9ITY - chains X and U of the 16 polymer chains in the assembly; structure by electron microscopy, 4.95 A resolution (low resolution: residue-level contacts below are approximate; hydrogen-bond / salt-bridge calls are withheld).

[Chain X (and U)]
Molecule: ATP synthase subunit b
Organism: Chloroflexus aurantiacus J-10-fl
Notes: chain U of this document is another copy of the same molecule, construct and numbering; everything in this record applies to it too
UniProt: A9WGS8 (ATPF_CHLAA); residues 1-164 here = UniProt positions 1-164
Amino-acid sequence (164 residues; numbered 1 to 164; the number before each row is that of its first residue):
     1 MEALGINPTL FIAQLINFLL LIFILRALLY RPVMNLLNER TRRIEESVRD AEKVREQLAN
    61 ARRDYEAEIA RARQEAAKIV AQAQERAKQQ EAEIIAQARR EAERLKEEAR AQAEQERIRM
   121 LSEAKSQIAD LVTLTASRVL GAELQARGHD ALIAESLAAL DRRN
Disordered / not traced: 1-4, 157-164 (chain U: 1-7, 161-164)

[Chain X / chain U interface]
Contacting residue pairs - 28 pairs, chain X then chain U:
  Glu46(X) with Ala51(U); Val54(U)
  Arg49(X) with Leu58(U)
  Asp50(X) with Val54(U)
  Lys53(X) with Gln57(U); Leu58(U)
  Asn60(X) with Tyr65(U)
  Asp64(X) with Glu68(U); Ala72(U)
  Ala67(X) with Ala72(U)
  Arg71(X) with Ala76(U)
  Glu75(X) with Ile79(U); Ala83(U)
  Ile79(X) with Ala83(U)
  Gln82(X) with Ala87(U)
  Ala83(X) with Gln90(U)
  Arg86(X) with Glu91(U)
  Gln90(X) with Ile94(U); Ala98(U)
  Glu101(X) with Ala109(U)
  Ala113(X) with Met120(U)
  Gln145(X) with Glu143(U); Arg147(U)
  Ala146(X) with Ala146(U); Arg147(U)
  His149(X) with Val139(U)
  Leu152(X) with Thr135(U); Val139(U)
Also at the interface, not in a pair above, chain X (28 interface residues in all): Glu56, Glu68, Ala72, Ala87, Leu105, Ala109, Leu144, Glu155
Also at the interface, not in a pair above, chain U (28 interface residues in all): Ala61, Glu75, Val80, Arg86, Ala113, Glu116

[In short]
Chain X and chain U each contribute 28 residues to their interface.
Both chains are ATP synthase subunit b (Chloroflexus aurantiacus J-10-fl). Entry 9ITY (Chloroflexus
aurantiacus ADP-bound ATP synthase, state 2, focused refinement of FO and peripheral stalk) was determined by
electron microscopy (same publication as 9ITJ, 9ITK, 9ITL, 9ITM, 9ITN, 9ITO and 11 further entries).
